PDB entry 7TTY | X-ray diffraction, 3.11 A resolution | chains H and L of the 3 polymer chains in the assembly

== Chain H ==
Molecule: 1040 heavy chain
Organism: Homo sapiens
Chain sequence (233 residues; numbered 1 to 216 plus 17 insertion-coded residues; the number before each row is that of its first residue; a row labelled like 35A-35B holds insertion residues (35A, then the next letters in order); X marks 3 residues of unknown identity (built as UNK)):
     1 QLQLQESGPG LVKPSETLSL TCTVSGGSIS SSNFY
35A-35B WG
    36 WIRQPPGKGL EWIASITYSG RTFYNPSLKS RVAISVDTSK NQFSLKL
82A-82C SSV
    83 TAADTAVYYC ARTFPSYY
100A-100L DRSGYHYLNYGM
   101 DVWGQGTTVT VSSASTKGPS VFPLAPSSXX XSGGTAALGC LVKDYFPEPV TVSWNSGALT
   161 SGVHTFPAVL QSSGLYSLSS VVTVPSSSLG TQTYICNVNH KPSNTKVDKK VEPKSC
Unresolved in the structure: 129-131
Cystine bridges: Cys22-Cys92, Cys140-Cys196

== Chain L ==
Molecule: 1040 light chain
Organism: Homo sapiens
Chain sequence (213 residues; each row starts with the number of its first residue; note: 1 number in that range is skipped by the numbering (no residue carries it; nothing is unmodelled there); a row labelled like 27A-27B holds insertion residues (27A, then the next letters in order)):
     1 NFMLTQPHSM SESPGKTVTI SCTRSS
27A-27B GS
    28 IASNYVQWYQ QRPGSSPTTV IYEDNQRPSG VPDRFSGSI
66A-66B DS
    67 SSNSASLTIS GLKTEDEADY YCQSYDSSSW VFGGGTKLTV LGQPKANPTV TLFPPSSEEL
   127 QANKATLVCL ISDFYPGAVT VAWKADGSPV KAGVETTKPS KQSNNKYAAS SYLSLTPEQW
   187 KSHRSYSCQV THEGSTVEKT VAPT
Cystine bridges: Cys22-Cys88, Cys135-Cys194

== How chain H and chain L interact ==
Residue-residue contacts (76; chain H residue first):
  Ile37(H) - Phe98(L)  hydrophobic
  Gln39(H) - Gln38(L)  hydrogen bond
  Gln39(H) - Tyr87(L)  hydrogen bond
  Leu45(H) - Tyr87(L)  hydrophobic
  Leu45(H) - Phe98(L)  hydrophobic
  Glu46(H) - Phe98(L)
  Trp47(H) - Ser95(L)
  Trp47(H) - Trp96(L)
  Trp47(H) - Phe98(L)
  Tyr59(H) - Ser94(L)
  Asn60(H) - Ser95(L)  hydrogen bond
  Pro61(H) - Ser94(L)
  Pro61(H) - Ser95(L)
  Tyr91(H) - Gln38(L)
  Tyr91(H) - Ser42(L)
  Tyr91(H) - Pro44(L)
  Phe96(H) - Thr46(L)
  Phe96(H) - Tyr49(L)  hydrophobic
  Tyr99(H) - Tyr32(L)  hydrogen bond
  Tyr99(H) - Glu50(L)  hydrogen bond
  Tyr100G(H) - Tyr32(L)
  Asn100I(H) - Trp96(L)  hydrogen bond (backbone-side chain)
  Tyr100J(H) - Tyr32(L)  hydrophobic
  Tyr100J(H) - Gln34(L)  hydrogen bond (backbone-side chain)
  Tyr100J(H) - Glu50(L)  hydrogen bond
  Tyr100J(H) - Gln89(L)  hydrogen bond (backbone-side chain)
  Tyr100J(H) - Tyr91(L)
  Tyr100J(H) - Trp96(L)
  Gly100K(H) - Gln34(L)
  Gly100K(H) - Tyr36(L)
  Gly100K(H) - Gln89(L)
  Gly100K(H) - Trp96(L)
  Met100L(H) - Tyr36(L)  hydrogen bond (backbone-side chain)
  Met100L(H) - Thr46(L)  hydrogen bond (backbone-side chain)
  Met100L(H) - Trp96(L)  hydrophobic
  Asp101(H) - Thr46(L)  hydrogen bond (backbone-side chain)
  Trp103(H) - Tyr36(L)  hydrophobic
  Trp103(H) - Pro44(L)
  Trp103(H) - Thr46(L)  hydrogen bond
  Gly104(H) - Ser43(L)  hydrogen bond (backbone-side chain)
  Gln105(H) - Ser43(L)
  Phe122(H) - Glu124(L)
  Phe122(H) - Glu125(L)
  Pro123(H) - Ser122(L)  hydrogen bond (backbone-side chain)
  Pro123(H) - Glu124(L)
  Leu124(H) - Phe119(L)
  Ala125(H) - Phe119(L)
  Ala137(H) - Phe119(L)
  Leu141(H) - Glu125(L)
  Leu141(H) - Thr132(L)
  Leu141(H) - Tyr178(L)  hydrophobic
  Lys143(H) - Glu125(L)
  Lys143(H) - Thr132(L)  hydrogen bond
  Lys143(H) - Ser180(L)  hydrogen bond
  His164(H) - Gln168(L)  hydrogen bond
  His164(H) - Ala174(L)
  Phe166(H) - Leu136(L)  hydrophobic
  Phe166(H) - Ile137(L)
  Phe166(H) - Ser138(L)
  Phe166(H) - Ala174(L)  hydrophobic
  Phe166(H) - Ala175(L)
  Pro167(H) - Ser166(L)
  Pro167(H) - Ser176(L)  hydrogen bond (backbone-side chain)
  Val169(H) - Glu161(L)
  Val169(H) - Thr162(L)
  Val169(H) - Thr163(L)
  Val169(H) - Tyr178(L)  hydrophobic
  Gln171(H) - Glu161(L)
  Ser172(H) - Glu161(L)  hydrogen bond (backbone-side chain)
  Ser177(H) - Tyr178(L)
  Leu178(H) - Tyr178(L)
  Ser179(H) - Val134(L)
  Ser179(H) - Leu136(L)
  Ser179(H) - Tyr178(L)  hydrogen bond
  Val181(H) - Leu136(L)  hydrophobic
  Lys209(H) - Glu124(L)  salt bridge
Interface residues without a listed pair, chain H (47 interface residues in all): Lys43, Gly44, Thr95, Val121, Leu138, Asp144, Ala168, Lys214, Ser215
Interface residues without a listed pair, chain L (43 interface residues in all): Ser30, Thr45, Thr117, Pro120, Ala128, Lys130, Thr210

== Summary ==
Chain H and chain L form an interface of 47 and 43 residues respectively, with 21 hydrogen bonds and 1 salt
bridge. Among the polar pairs are Lys209(H)-Glu124(L), Gln39(H)-Gln38(L) and Gln39(H)-Tyr87(L).
Here chain H is 1040 heavy chain and chain L is 1040 light chain, both from Homo sapiens. Entry 7TTY (Crystal
structure of potent neutralizing antibody 10-40 in complex with bat WIV1 receptor-binding domain) was
determined by X-ray diffraction together with 7SD5, 7TTM and 7TTX from the same study.
